8XW8 - chains A and D; structure by X-ray diffraction, 2.00 A resolution.

[Chain A (and D)]
Name: Pyruvate kinase
From: Streptococcus pneumoniae R6
Notes: chain D of this document is another copy of the same molecule, construct and numbering; everything in this record applies to it too
UniProt: Q8DQ84 (Q8DQ84_STRR6); residue numbers follow UniProt; this construct covers 1-501
Sequence (521 residues; row label = number of the first residue in the row; numbers below 1 keep their minus sign (Met-19 is residue -19)):
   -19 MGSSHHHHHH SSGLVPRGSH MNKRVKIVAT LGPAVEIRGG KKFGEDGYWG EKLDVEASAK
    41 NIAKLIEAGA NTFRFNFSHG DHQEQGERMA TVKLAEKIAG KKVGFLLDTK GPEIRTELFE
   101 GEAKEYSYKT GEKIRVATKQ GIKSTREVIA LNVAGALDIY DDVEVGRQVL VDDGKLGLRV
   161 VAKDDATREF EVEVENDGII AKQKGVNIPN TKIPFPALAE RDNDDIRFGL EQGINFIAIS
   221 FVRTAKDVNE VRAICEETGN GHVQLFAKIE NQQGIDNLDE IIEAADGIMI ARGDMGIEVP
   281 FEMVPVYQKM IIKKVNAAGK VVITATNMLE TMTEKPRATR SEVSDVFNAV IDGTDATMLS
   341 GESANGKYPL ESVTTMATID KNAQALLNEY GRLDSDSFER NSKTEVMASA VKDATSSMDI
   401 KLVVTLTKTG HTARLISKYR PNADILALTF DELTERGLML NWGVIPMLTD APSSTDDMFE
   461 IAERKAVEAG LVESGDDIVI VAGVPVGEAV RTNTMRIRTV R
Unresolved in the structure: -19 to 0
Construct notes: initiating methionine (-19); expression tag (-18 to 0)
Ion coordination: K+: Asn56, Ser58, Asp88, Thr89; Mg2+: Glu250, Asp274 (together with oxalate ion)
Ligand contacts:
  - 1,6-di-O-phosphono-beta-D-fructofuranose (FBP): Ser382, Lys383, Thr384, Thr407, Lys408, Thr409, Gly410, His411, Thr412, Leu415, Val490, Arg491, Thr492
  - GDP (guanosine-5'-diphosphate): Thr10, Leu11, Pro13, Trp29, Arg54, Asn56, His59, Glu64, Gln65, Arg68, Arg95, Asp153, Lys184, Ser340, Gly341, Ala344, Asn345
  - oxalate ion (OXL): Arg54, Asp153, Lys248, Glu250, Ala271, Arg272, Gly273, Asp274, Thr306, Met338
From the paper describing this entry:
  - binding site for GDP: Leu11, Asn56, Glu64, Gln65, Arg68, Lys184, Gly185
  - specificity-determining residues: Glu64, Arg68
  - allosteric site: His411 (citing earlier work)

[Chain A / chain D interface]
Contacting residue pairs (74; chain A residue first):
  Gln148(A) with Arg317(D)
  Leu150(A) with Arg317(D)
  Asp153(A) with Arg320(D), hydrogen bond (backbone-side chain)
  Gly154(A) with Arg317(D), hydrogen bond (backbone-side chain)
  Lys155(A) with Arg317(D)
  Gly157(A) with Arg317(D)
  Asn176(A) with Pro316(D); Arg317(D); Tyr348(D)
  Asp177(A) with Lys347(D), salt bridge
  Arg272(A) with Arg320(D), hydrogen bond (backbone-side chain)
  Gly273(A) with Arg320(D), hydrogen bond (backbone-side chain)
  Gly276(A) with Arg320(D)
  Ile277(A) with Arg320(D)
  Phe281(A) with Val323(D); Thr355(D); Ile359(D), hydrophobic
  Glu282(A) with Thr358(D); Asn362(D), hydrogen bond (backbone-side chain)
  Met283(A) with Asn362(D)
  Pro285(A) with Val323(D), hydrophobic; Phe327(D), hydrophobic
  Val286(A) with Phe327(D), hydrophobic; Asn362(D); Leu366(D), hydrophobic
  Lys289(A) with Asn328(D), hydrogen bond; Tyr370(D)
  Met290(A) with Tyr370(D)
  Thr306(A) with Arg320(D)
  Asn307(A) with Thr319(D); Arg320(D); Ser321(D), hydrogen bond (backbone-side chain)
  Pro316(A) with Asn176(D)
  Arg317(A) with Leu150(D); Gly154(D), hydrogen bond (side chain-backbone); Gly157(D); Asn176(D)
  Thr319(A) with Asn307(D)
  Arg320(A) with Asp153(D); Arg272(D), hydrogen bond (side chain-backbone); Gly273(D), hydrogen bond (side chain-backbone); Gly276(D); Ile277(D); Asn307(D)
  Ser321(A) with Asn307(D), hydrogen bond (side chain-backbone); Ser321(D); Glu322(D); Asp325(D)
  Glu322(A) with Ser321(D)
  Val323(A) with Phe281(D)
  Ser324(A) with Asp325(D), hydrogen bond
  Asp325(A) with Ser321(D); Ser324(D), hydrogen bond
  Phe327(A) with Pro285(D), hydrophobic; Val286(D), hydrophobic
  Asn328(A) with Lys289(D), hydrogen bond; Asn328(D)
  Ile331(A) with Arg372(D)
  Lys347(A) with Asp177(D), salt bridge
  Tyr348(A) with Asn176(D)
  Thr355(A) with Phe281(D)
  Thr358(A) with Phe281(D); Glu282(D)
  Ile359(A) with Phe281(D), hydrophobic
  Asn362(A) with Glu282(D), hydrogen bond (side chain-backbone); Met283(D), hydrogen bond; Val286(D)
  Leu366(A) with Val286(D), hydrophobic
  Tyr370(A) with Lys289(D); Met290(D); Arg372(D), hydrogen bond (backbone-side chain)
  Arg372(A) with Ile331(D); Tyr370(D), hydrogen bond (side chain-backbone); Arg372(D)
Also at the interface, not in a pair above, chain A (45 interface residues in all): Leu156, Met308, Lys315
Also at the interface, not in a pair above, chain D (45 interface residues in all): Gln148, Lys155, Leu156, Thr306, Met308, Lys315

[In short]
Chain A and chain D each contribute 45 residues to their interface; the contacts include 18 hydrogen bonds and
2 salt bridges. Polar contacts include Asp177(A)-Lys347(D), Asp153(A)-Arg320(D) and Gly154(A)-Arg317(D). From
the paper: a binding site for GDP at Leu11(A), Asn56(A) and Glu64(A) among others; an allosteric site at
His411(A).
Both chains are Pyruvate kinase (Streptococcus pneumoniae R6). Entry 8XW8 (Crystal structure of Streptococcus
pneumoniae pyruvate kinase in complex with oxalate and fructose 1,6-bisphosphate and GDP) was determined by
X-ray diffraction, deposited together with 8XW6, 8XW7, 8XW9 and 8ZLY.
